8E3B - chains B and C of the 3 polymer chains in the assembly; structure by electron microscopy, 5.90 A resolution (low resolution: residue-level contacts below are approximate; hydrogen-bond / salt-bridge calls are withheld).

# Chain B
Protein: VP2
Organism: Enterovirus A71
Notes: EC 3.4.22.29, 3.6.1.15, 3.4.22.28, 2.7.7.48
UniProtKB: G9I191 (G9I191_HE71); the construct has insertions or renumbered stretches relative to UniProt, so the offset changes along the chain: 7-34 = UniProt 85-112; 45-235 = UniProt 129-319
Chain sequence (235 residues; numbered 7 to 235 plus 16 insertion-coded residues; 10 numbers in that range are skipped by the numbering (no residue carries them; nothing is unmodelled there); the number before each row is that of its first residue; a row labelled like 34A-34P holds insertion residues (34A, then the next letters in order)):
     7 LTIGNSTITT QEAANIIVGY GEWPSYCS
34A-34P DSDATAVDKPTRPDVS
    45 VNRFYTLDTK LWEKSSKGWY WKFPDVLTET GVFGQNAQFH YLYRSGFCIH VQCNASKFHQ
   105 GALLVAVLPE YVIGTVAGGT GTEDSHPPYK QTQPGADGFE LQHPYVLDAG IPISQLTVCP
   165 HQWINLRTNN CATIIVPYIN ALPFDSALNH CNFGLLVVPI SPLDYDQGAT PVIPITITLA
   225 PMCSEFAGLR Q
Unresolved in the structure: 34A-34P

# Chain C
Protein: VP3
Organism: Enterovirus A71
Notes: EC 3.4.22.29, 3.6.1.15, 3.4.22.28, 2.7.7.48
UniProtKB: G9I191 (G9I191_HE71); the construct has insertions or renumbered stretches relative to UniProt, so the offset changes along the chain: 1-173 = UniProt 324-496; 177-223 = UniProt 513-559
Chain sequence (236 residues; numbered 1 to 223 plus 16 insertion-coded residues; 3 numbers in that range are skipped by the numbering (no residue carries them; nothing is unmodelled there); the number before each row is that of its first residue; a row labelled like 173A-173P holds insertion residues (173A, then the next letters in order)):
     1 GFPTELKPGT NQFLTTDDGV SAPILPNFHP TPCIHIPGEV RNLLELCQVE TILEVNNVPT
    61 NATSLMERLR FPVSAQAGKG ELCAVFRADP GRSGPWQSTL LGQLCGYYTQ WSGSLEVTFM
   121 FTGSFMATGK MLIAYTPPGG PLPKDRATAM LGTHVIWDFG LQSSVTLVIP WIS
173A-173P NTHYRAHARDGVFDYY
   177 TTGLVSIWYQ TNYVVPIGAP NTAYIIALAA AQKNFTMQLC KDASDIL
Unresolved in the structure: 173A-173P
Construct notes: conflict Gln214 (Lys550 in G9I191)

# How chain B and chain C interact
Residue-residue contacts (39; chain B residue first):
  Lys101(B) - Phe125(C)
  Lys101(B) - Met126(C)
  Gln104(B) - Thr122(C)
  Gln104(B) - Gly123(C)
  Gln104(B) - Ser124(C)
  Pro148(B) - Met66(C)
  Tyr149(B) - Leu65(C)
  Tyr149(B) - Met66(C)
  Ser158(B) - Thr51(C)
  Ser158(B) - Ile52(C)
  Ser158(B) - Ser98(C)
  Gln159(B) - Thr51(C)
  Gln159(B) - Ser98(C)
  Gln159(B) - Thr99(C)
  Gln159(B) - Leu100(C)
  Thr161(B) - Glu50(C)
  Thr161(B) - Thr51(C)
  His165(B) - Glu50(C)
  Trp167(B) - Ile52(C)
  Trp167(B) - Met120(C)
  Trp167(B) - Leu204(C)
  Asn169(B) - Phe121(C)
  Asn169(B) - Thr122(C)
  Asn169(B) - Gln162(C)
  Arg171(B) - Phe121(C)
  Arg171(B) - Gly123(C)
  Arg171(B) - Ser124(C)
  Arg171(B) - Phe125(C)
  Arg171(B) - Phe159(C)
  Arg171(B) - Gln162(C)
  Thr172(B) - Gln162(C)
  Ile183(B) - Pro37(C)
  Pro187(B) - Ile34(C)
  Ile204(B) - Leu69(C)
  Ile204(B) - Arg70(C)
  Ser205(B) - Arg70(C)
  Pro206(B) - Arg70(C)
  Asp210(B) - Gly194(C)
  Asp210(B) - Ala195(C)
Interface residues without a listed pair, chain B (23 interface residues in all): Glu28, Phe102, Ile157, Val162, Asp208
Interface residues without a listed pair, chain C (30 interface residues in all): Leu46, Val49, Ala127, Pro196, Thr198, Tyr200

# Summary
The interface between chain B and chain C involves 23 residues on one side and 30 on the other.
Here chain B is VP2 and chain C is VP3, both from Enterovirus A71. Entry 8E3B (Purification of Enterovirus
A71, strain 4643, WT capsid) was determined by electron microscopy, deposited together with 8E2X, 8E2Y, 8E31,
8E38, 8E39, 8E3A and 8E3C.
